6WVD - chain A; structure by X-ray diffraction, 2.25 A resolution.

== Chain A ==
Molecule: Green fluorescent protein, Protein jagunal homolog 1 chimera
From: Aequorea victoria
Reference sequence: chimeric construct of P42212, Q8N5M9: residues 1-144 from P42212 (GFP_AEQVI) positions 1-144 (same numbers); residues 145-327 from Q8N5M9 positions 1-183 (UniProt number = residue number - 144); residues 328-413 from P42212 (GFP_AEQVI) positions 146-231 (UniProt number = residue number - 182)
Amino-acid sequence (420 residues; each row starts with the number of its first residue; note: 2 numbers in that range are skipped by the numbering (no residue carries them; nothing is unmodelled there)):
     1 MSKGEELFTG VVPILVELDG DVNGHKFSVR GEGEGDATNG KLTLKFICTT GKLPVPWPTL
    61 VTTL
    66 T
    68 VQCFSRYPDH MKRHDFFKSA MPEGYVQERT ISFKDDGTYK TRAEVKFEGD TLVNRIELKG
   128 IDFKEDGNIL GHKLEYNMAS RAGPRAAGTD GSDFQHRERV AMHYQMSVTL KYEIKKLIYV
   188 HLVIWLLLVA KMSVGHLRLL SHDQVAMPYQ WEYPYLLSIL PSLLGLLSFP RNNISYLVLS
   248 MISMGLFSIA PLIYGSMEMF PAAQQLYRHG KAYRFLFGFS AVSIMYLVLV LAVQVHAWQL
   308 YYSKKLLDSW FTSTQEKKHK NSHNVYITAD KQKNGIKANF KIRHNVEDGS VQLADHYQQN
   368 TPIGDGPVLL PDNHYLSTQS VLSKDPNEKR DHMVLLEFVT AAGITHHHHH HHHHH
Not modelled in the structure: 149-161, 414-422
Glycans and other covalent adducts: covalent link Leu-64/Thr-66; covalent link Thr-66/Val-68
Modified residues: Thr-66 (chromophore; CRO)
Construct notes: conflict Arg-30 (Ser in P42212), Asn-39 (Tyr in P42212), Leu-64 (Phe in P42212), Arg-80 (Gln in P42212), Ser-99 (Phe in P42212), Thr-105 (Asn in P42212), Thr-335 (Met153 in P42212), Ala-345 (Val163 in P42212), Val-353 (Ile171 in P42212), Val-388 (Ala206 in P42212); chromophore (66, 66, 66); expression tag (414-422)
Swiss-Prot annotation at these positions:
  - modified residue: Ser-147 (Phosphoserine)

== In short ==
Chain A is Green fluorescent protein, Protein jagunal homolog 1 chimera (Aequorea victoria); the structure,
Human JAGN1, was determined by X-ray diffraction together with 6WVE and 6WVF from the same study.
